9PB9 - chains G and H of the 12 polymer chains in the assembly; structure by electron microscopy, 3.45 A resolution.

== Chain G (and H) ==
Molecule: Syntaxin-1A
Source organism: Rattus norvegicus
Notes: chain H of this document is another copy of the same molecule, construct and numbering; everything in this record applies to it too
Reference sequence: P32851 (STX1A_RAT); residues 1-267 here = UniProt positions 1-267
Amino-acid sequence (267 residues; row label = number of the first residue in the row):
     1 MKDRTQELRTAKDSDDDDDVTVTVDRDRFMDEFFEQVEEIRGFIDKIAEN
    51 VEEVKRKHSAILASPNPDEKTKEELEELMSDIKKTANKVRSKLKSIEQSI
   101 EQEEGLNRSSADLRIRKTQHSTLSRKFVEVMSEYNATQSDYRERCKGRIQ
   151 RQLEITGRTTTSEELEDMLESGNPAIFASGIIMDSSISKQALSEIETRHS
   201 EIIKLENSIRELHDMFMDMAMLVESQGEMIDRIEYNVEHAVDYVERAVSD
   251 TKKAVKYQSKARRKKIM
Disordered / not traced: 1-196, 260-267 (chain H: 1-177, 260-267)
UniProt features mapped onto this chain:
  - site: Lys253, Ala254 (Microbial infection: Cleavage)
  - modified residue (Phosphoserine): Ser14, Ser64, Ser95, Ser188
  - cross-link (Glycyl lysine isopeptide (Lys-Gly)): Lys252 (interchain with G-Cter in SUMO), Lys253 (interchain with G-Cter in SUMO), Lys256 (interchain with G-Cter in SUMO)

== Interface between chain G and chain H ==
Residue-residue contacts (26; chain G residue first):
  Arg198(G) - Arg198(H)
  Arg198(G) - His199(H)
  Ile209(G) - Ser208(H)
  Ile209(G) - Ile209(H)  hydrophobic
  His213(G) - Ser208(H)
  His213(G) - Leu212(H)
  Phe216(G) - Leu212(H)  hydrophobic
  Phe216(G) - Met215(H)
  Phe216(G) - Phe216(H)  hydrophobic
  Met217(G) - Met215(H)  hydrophobic
  Met219(G) - Met219(H)  hydrophobic
  Val223(G) - Gln226(H)  hydrogen bond (backbone-side chain)
  Glu224(G) - Leu222(H)
  Gln226(G) - Gln226(H)
  Gly227(G) - Gln226(H)
  Gly227(G) - Met229(H)
  Ile230(G) - Met229(H)  hydrophobic
  Ile230(G) - Ile230(H)  hydrophobic
  Ile230(G) - Ile233(H)  hydrophobic
  Glu234(G) - Met229(H)
  Glu234(G) - Arg232(H)  salt bridge
  Glu234(G) - Ile233(H)
  Glu238(G) - Asn236(H)
  Val241(G) - Ala240(H)  hydrophobic
  Glu245(G) - Tyr243(H)  hydrogen bond
  Val248(G) - Tyr243(H)
Other interface residues (no listed pair), chain G (20 interface residues in all): Leu212, Asp231, Val237, Lys252
Other interface residues (no listed pair), chain H (20 interface residues in all): Glu211, Val237, Asp250

== Summary ==
Chain G and chain H each contribute 20 residues to their interface; the contacts include 2 hydrogen bonds and
1 salt bridge. Polar contacts include Glu234(G)-Arg232(H), Val223(G)-Gln226(H) and Glu245(G)-Tyr243(H).
Both chains are Syntaxin-1A (Rattus norvegicus). Entry 9PB9 (21bin20S complex (NSF-alphaSNAP-2:1
syntaxin-1a:SNAP-25), non-hydrolyzing, class 8) was determined by electron microscopy, deposited together with
9OJR, 9OJU, 9OJZ, 9OK3, 9OK5, 9OKC and 17 further entries.
